6ZJY - chains 3 and 7 of the 15 polymer chains in the assembly; structure by electron microscopy, 5.50 A resolution (low resolution: residue-level contacts below are approximate; hydrogen-bond / salt-bridge calls are withheld).

Chain 3:
Name: NADH-quinone oxidoreductase subunit 3
Organism: Thermus thermophilus
Notes: EC 7.1.1.-
Reference sequence: Q56223 (NQO3_THET8); numbering as in UniProt (aligned over 1-783)
Sequence (783 residues; each row starts with the number of its first residue):
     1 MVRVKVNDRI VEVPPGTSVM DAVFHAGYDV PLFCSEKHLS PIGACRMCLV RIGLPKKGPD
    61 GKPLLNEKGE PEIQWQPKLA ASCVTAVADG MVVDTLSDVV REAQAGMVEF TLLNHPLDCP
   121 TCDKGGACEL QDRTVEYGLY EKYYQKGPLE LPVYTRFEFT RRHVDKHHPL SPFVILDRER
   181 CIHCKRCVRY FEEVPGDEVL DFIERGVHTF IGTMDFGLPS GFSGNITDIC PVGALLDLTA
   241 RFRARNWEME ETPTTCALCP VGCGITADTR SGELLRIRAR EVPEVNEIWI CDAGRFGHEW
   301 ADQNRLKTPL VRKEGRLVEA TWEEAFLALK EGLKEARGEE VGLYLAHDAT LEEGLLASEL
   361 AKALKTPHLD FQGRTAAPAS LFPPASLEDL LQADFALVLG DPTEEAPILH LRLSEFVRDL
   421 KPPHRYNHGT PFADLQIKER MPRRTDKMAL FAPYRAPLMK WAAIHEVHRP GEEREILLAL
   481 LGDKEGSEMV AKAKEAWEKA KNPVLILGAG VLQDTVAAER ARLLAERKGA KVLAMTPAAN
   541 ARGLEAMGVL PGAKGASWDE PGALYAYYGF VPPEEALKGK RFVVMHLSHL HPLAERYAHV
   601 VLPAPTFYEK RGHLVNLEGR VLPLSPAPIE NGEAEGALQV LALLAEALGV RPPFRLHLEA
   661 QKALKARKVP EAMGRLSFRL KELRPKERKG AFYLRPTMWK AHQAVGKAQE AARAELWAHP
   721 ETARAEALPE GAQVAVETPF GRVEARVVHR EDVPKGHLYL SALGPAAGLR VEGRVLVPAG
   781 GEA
Disordered / not traced: 55-72, 143-147, 778-783
Bound ions: 4Fe-4S cluster Fe near Cys184 (its only coordinating residue here)
Residues lining bound ligands:
  - 2Fe-2S cluster (FES): Cys34, Ser35, Ile42, Gly43, Ala44, Cys45, Arg46, Met47, Cys48, Ala81, Cys83
  - 4Fe-4S cluster (SF4), molecule 1: Asp118, Cys119, Cys122, Asp123, Lys124, Gly125, Cys128, Gln131, Val232, Gly233
  - 4Fe-4S cluster (SF4), molecule 2: Cys181, Ile182, His183, Cys184, Lys185, Arg186, Cys187, Ile229, Cys230, Pro231, Ala234
  - 4Fe-4S cluster (SF4), molecule 3: Cys256, Ala257, Leu258, Cys259, Pro260, Val261, Gly262, Cys263, Cys291, Gly294, Pro407, Ile408

Chain 7:
Name: NADH-quinone oxidoreductase subunit 15
Organism: Thermus thermophilus
Notes: EC 7.1.1.-
Reference sequence: Q5SKZ7 (NQO15_THET8); numbering as in UniProt (aligned over 1-129)
Sequence (129 residues; each row starts with the number of its first residue):
     1 MSASSERELY EAWVELLSWM REYAQAKGVR FEKEADFPDF IYRMERPYDL PTTIMTASLS
    61 DGLGEPFLLA DVSPRHAKLK RIGLRLPRAH IHLHAHYEPG KGLVTGKIPL TKERFFALAD
   121 RAREALAFA
Disordered / not traced: 1-2

Chain 3 / chain 7 interface:
Residue-residue contacts - 8 pairs, chain 3 then chain 7:
  Glu158(3) - Ala77(7)
  Glu158(3) - Lys78(7)
  Phe159(3) - Lys78(7)
  Thr160(3) - Ser73(7)
  Thr160(3) - Ala77(7)
  Thr160(3) - Lys78(7)
  His163(3) - Asp71(7)
  His168(3) - Gly64(7)
Also at the interface, not in a pair above, chain 3 (6 interface residues in all): His167

Overview:
6 residues of chain 3 and 5 residues of chain 7 are in contact. Ligands of chain 3: 3 copies of 4Fe-4S cluster
and 2Fe-2S cluster.
Here chain 3 is NADH-quinone oxidoreductase subunit 3 and chain 7 is NADH-quinone oxidoreductase subunit 15,
both from Thermus thermophilus. Entry 6ZJY (Respiratory complex I from Thermus thermophilus, NAD+ dataset,
minor state) was determined by electron microscopy together with 6I0D, 6I1P, 6Q8O, 6Q8W, 6Q8X, 6Y11 and 3
further entries from the same study.
